PDB entry 1TSH | X-ray diffraction, 1.70 A resolution | chains A and B

== Chain A (and B) ==
Protein: Transthyretin
Source organism: Homo sapiens
Notes: engineered mutation(s): VARIANT A60T; chain B of this document is another copy of the same molecule, construct and numbering; everything in this record applies to it too
UniProt: P02766 (TTHY_HUMAN); residues 1-127 here correspond to UniProt positions 21-147 (UniProt number = residue number + 20)
Sequence (127 residues; each row starts with the number of its first residue):
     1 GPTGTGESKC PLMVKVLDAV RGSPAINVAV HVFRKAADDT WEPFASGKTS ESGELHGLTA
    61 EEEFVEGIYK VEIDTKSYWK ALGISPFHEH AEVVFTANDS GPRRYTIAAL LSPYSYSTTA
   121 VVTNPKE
Differences from the reference sequence: variant Ala60 (Thr80 in P02766)
Swiss-Prot annotation at these positions:
  - binding site (L-thyroxine): Lys15, Glu54, Ser117
  - modified residue: Cys10 (Sulfocysteine), Glu42 (4-carboxyglutamate), Ser52 (Phosphoserine)
  - glycosylation: Asn98 (N-linked (GlcNAc...) asparagine)

== How chain A and chain B interact ==
Contacting residue pairs - 41 pairs, chain A then chain B:
  Phe87(A) with Phe95(B), hydrophobic; Tyr105(B), hydrophobic; Ile107(B), hydrophobic; Ala120(B), hydrophobic
  His88(A) with Val93(B); Val94(B); Thr118(B)
  Glu89(A) with Val94(B), hydrogen bond (backbone-backbone); Thr96(B), hydrogen bond
  His90(A) with Val94(B)
  Glu92(A) with Glu92(B); Val94(B); Tyr116(B), hydrogen bond (backbone-side chain)
  Val93(A) with His88(B)
  Val94(A) with His88(B); Glu89(B), hydrogen bond (backbone-backbone); His90(B); Glu92(B)
  Phe95(A) with Phe87(B), hydrophobic
  Thr96(A) with Glu89(B), hydrogen bond
  Tyr105(A) with Phe87(B), hydrophobic
  Ile107(A) with Phe87(B), hydrophobic
  Tyr114(A) with Thr119(B); Ala120(B), hydrogen bond (backbone-backbone); Val122(B), hydrophobic
  Ser115(A) with Thr118(B), hydrogen bond (side chain-backbone); Thr119(B), hydrogen bond
  Tyr116(A) with Glu92(B), hydrogen bond (side chain-backbone); Tyr116(B); Ser117(B); Thr118(B), hydrogen bond (backbone-backbone)
  Ser117(A) with Tyr116(B); Ser117(B)
  Thr118(A) with Ser115(B), hydrogen bond (backbone-side chain); Tyr116(B), hydrogen bond (backbone-backbone)
  Thr119(A) with Tyr114(B), hydrogen bond (side chain-backbone); Ser115(B)
  Ala120(A) with Phe87(B), hydrophobic; Tyr114(B), hydrogen bond (backbone-backbone)
  Val122(A) with Phe87(B), hydrophobic; Tyr114(B), hydrophobic
Interface residues without a listed pair, chain A (21 interface residues in all): Ile68, Lys76
Interface residues without a listed pair, chain B (20 interface residues in all): Ile68

== In short ==
The interface between chain A and chain B involves 21 residues on one side and 20 on the other, with 14
hydrogen bonds. Polar pairs include Glu89(A)-Thr96(B), Glu92(A)-Tyr116(B) and Ser115(A)-Thr118(B). From
UniProt: 3 L-thyroxine-binding residues on chain A.
Chain A and chain B are both Transthyretin (Homo sapiens); the structure, Tertiary structures of three
amyloidogenic transthyretin variants and implications for amyloid fibril formation, was determined by X-ray
diffraction together with 1B0W, 1BZD, 1BZE, 2TRH and 2TRY from the same study.
